7PEA - chains B and D of the 8 polymer chains in the assembly; structure by electron microscopy, 4.07 A resolution (low resolution: residue-level contacts below are approximate; hydrogen-bond / salt-bridge calls are withheld).

# Chain B
Molecule: Serine/threonine-protein kinase mTOR
Organism: Homo sapiens
Notes: EC 2.7.11.1
UniProtKB: P42345 (MTOR_HUMAN); numbering as in UniProt; present here: 1-16, 31-36, 54-355, 381-2549
Chain sequence (2549 residues; each row starts with the number of its first residue; X marks 56 residues of unknown identity (built as UNK)):
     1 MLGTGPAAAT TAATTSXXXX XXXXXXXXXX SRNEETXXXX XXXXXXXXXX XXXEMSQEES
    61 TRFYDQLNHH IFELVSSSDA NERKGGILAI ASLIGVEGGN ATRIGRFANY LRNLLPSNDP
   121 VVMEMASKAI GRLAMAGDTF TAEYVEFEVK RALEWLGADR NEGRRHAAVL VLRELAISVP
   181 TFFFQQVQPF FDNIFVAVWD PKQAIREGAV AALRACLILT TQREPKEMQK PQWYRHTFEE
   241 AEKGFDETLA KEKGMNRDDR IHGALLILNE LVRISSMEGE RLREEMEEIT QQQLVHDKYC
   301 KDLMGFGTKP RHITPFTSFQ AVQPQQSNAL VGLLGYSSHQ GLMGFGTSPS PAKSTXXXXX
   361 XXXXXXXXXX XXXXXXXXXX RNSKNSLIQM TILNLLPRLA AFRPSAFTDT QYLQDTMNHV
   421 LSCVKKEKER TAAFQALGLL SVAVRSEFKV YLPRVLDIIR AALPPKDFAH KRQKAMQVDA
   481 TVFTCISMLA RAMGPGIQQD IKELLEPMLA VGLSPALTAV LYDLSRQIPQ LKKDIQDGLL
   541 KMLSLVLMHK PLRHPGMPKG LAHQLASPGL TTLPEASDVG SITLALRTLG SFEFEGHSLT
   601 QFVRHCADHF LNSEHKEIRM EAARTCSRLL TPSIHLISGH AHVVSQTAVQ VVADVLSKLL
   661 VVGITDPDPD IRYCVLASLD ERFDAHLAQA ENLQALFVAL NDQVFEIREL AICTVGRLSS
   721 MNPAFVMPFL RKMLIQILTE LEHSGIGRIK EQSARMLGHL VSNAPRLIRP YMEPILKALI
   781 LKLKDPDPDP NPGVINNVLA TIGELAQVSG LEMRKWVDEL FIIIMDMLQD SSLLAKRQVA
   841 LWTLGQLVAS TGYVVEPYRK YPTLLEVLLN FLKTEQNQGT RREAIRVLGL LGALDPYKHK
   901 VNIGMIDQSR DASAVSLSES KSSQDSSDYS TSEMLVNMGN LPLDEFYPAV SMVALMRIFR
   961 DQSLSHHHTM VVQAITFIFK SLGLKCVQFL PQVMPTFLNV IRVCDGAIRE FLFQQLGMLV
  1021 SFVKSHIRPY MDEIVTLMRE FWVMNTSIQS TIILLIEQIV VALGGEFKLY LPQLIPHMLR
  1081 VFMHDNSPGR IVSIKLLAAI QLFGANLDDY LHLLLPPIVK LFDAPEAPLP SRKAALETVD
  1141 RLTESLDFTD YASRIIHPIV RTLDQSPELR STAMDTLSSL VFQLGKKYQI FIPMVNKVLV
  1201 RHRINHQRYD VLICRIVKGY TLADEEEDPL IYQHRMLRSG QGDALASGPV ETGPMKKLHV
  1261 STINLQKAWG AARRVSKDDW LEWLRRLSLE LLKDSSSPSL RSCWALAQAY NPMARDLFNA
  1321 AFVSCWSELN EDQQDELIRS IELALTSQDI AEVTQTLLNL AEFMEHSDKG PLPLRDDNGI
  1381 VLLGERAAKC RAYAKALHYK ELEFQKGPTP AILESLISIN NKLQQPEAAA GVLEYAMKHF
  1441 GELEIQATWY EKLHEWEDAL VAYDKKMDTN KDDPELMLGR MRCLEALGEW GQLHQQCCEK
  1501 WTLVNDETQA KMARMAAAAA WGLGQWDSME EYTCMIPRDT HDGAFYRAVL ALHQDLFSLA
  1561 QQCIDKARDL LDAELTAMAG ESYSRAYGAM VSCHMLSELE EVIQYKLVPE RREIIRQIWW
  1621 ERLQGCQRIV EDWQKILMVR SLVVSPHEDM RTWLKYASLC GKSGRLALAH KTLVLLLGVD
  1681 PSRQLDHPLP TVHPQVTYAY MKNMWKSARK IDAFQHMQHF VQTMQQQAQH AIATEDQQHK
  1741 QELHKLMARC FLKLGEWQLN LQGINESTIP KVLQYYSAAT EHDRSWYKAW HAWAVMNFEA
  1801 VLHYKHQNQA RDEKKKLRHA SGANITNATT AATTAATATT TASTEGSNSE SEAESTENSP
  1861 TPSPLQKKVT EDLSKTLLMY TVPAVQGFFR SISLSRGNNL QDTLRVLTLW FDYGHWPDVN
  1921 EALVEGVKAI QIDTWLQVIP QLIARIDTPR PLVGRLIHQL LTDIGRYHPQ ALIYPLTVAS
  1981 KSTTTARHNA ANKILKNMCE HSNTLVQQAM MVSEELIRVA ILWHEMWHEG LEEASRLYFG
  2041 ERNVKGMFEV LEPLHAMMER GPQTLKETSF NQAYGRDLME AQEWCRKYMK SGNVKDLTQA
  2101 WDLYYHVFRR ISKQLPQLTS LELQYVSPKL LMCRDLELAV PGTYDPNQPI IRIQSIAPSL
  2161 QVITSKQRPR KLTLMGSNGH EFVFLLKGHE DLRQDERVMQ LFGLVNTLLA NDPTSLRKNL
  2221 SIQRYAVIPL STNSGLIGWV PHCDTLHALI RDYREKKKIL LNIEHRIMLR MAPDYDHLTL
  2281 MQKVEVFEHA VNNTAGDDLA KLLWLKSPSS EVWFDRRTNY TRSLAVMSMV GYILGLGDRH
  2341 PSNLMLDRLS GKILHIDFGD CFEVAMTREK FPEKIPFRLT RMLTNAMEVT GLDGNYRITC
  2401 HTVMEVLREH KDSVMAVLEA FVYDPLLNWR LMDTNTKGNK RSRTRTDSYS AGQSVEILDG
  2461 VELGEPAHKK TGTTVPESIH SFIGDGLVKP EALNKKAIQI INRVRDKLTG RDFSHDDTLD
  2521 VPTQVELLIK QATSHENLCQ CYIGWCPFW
Unresolved in the structure: 1-16, 31-36, 54-59, 75-81, 157-161, 224-232, 247-257, 290-303, 318-355, 381-385, 405-409, 467-477, 492-496, 550-577, 596-598, 634-643, 787-790, 904-932, 1223-1260, 1815-1866, 2437-2491
Residues lining bound ligands: inositol hexakisphosphate (IHP): Arg1628, Lys1655, Ser1658, Lys1662, Tyr1698, Lys1702, Lys1706, Arg1749, Lys1753, Trp1786, Lys1788
Swiss-Prot annotation at these positions:
  - modified residue: Met1 (N-acetylmethionine), Ser567 (Phosphoserine), Thr1162 (Phosphothreonine), Lys1218 (N6-acetyllysine), Ser1261 (Phosphoserine), Ser2159 (Phosphoserine), Thr2164 (Phosphothreonine), Thr2173 (Phosphothreonine), Thr2446 (Phosphothreonine), Ser2448 (Phosphoserine), Ser2478 (Phosphoserine), Ser2481 (Phosphoserine)
  - natural variant: Ala8 (A8S: In a lung large cell carcinoma sample), Met135 (M135T: In a metastatic melanoma sample), Arg624 (R624H: In FCORD2; uncertain significance), Asp1376 (D1376E: Found in a patient with focal epilepsy; uncertain significance), Tyr1450 (Y1450D: In FCORD2), Trp1456 (W1456G: In FCORD2), Ala1459 (A1459D: In FCORD2; A1459S: In FCORD2; uncertain significance), Leu1460 (L1460P: In FCORD2), Cys1483 (C1483R: In FCORD2), Trp1490 (W1490R: In SKS), Met1595 (M1595I: In SKS), Arg1709 (R1709H: In FCORD2; uncertain significance), 13 further natural variant entries in UniProt
  - region: Val2162 to Arg2168 (G-loop), Lys2258 to Gly2296 (Interaction with MLST8), Gly2335 to Asn2343 (Catalytic loop), His2355 to Thr2380 (Activation loop)
  - binding site (1D-myo-inositol hexakisphosphate): Lys1662, Lys1702, Arg1749
  - binding site (ATP): Ser2165, Gln2167, Leu2185, Lys2187, Glu2190, Tyr2225, Gly2238, Trp2239, Val2240, Thr2245, Met2345, Ile2356
  - binding site (Mg(2+)): Asn2343, Asp2357
  - cross-link: Lys2066 (Glycyl lysine isopeptide (Lys-Gly) (interchain with G-Cter in ubiquitin))
  - mutagenesis: Lys2066 (K2066R: Complete loss ubiquitination by the SCF(FBXO22) complex), Ser2159 (S2159A: Reduces mTORC1-associated S-2481 autophosphorylation; when associated with A-2164. Reduced activity of the mTORC1 complex; S2159D: Mimics phosphorylation ...), Thr2164 (T2164A: Reduces mTORC1-associated S-2481 autophosphorylation; when associated with A-2159; T2164E: Stronger phosphorylation of RPS6KB1; when associated with D-2159), Thr2173 (T2173A: Increased mTOR kinase activity), His2340 (H2340A: Barely detectable kinase activity), Asp2357 (D2357E: Kinase-dead mutant, loss of interaction with TM4SF5 and loss of lysosome membrane localization; when associated with I-2364), Val2364 (V2364I: Kinase-dead mutant, loss of interaction with TM4SF5 and loss of lysosome membrane localization; when associated with E-2357)

# Chain D
Molecule: Target of rapamycin complex subunit LST8
Organism: Homo sapiens
UniProtKB: Q9BVC4 (LST8_HUMAN); numbering as in UniProt (aligned over 1-326)
Chain sequence (326 residues; each row starts with the number of its first residue):
     1 MNTSPGTVGS DPVILATAGY DHTVRFWQAH SGICTRTVQH QDSQVNALEV TPDRSMIAAA
    61 GYQHIRMYDL NSNNPNPIIS YDGVNKNIAS VGFHEDGRWM YTGGEDCTAR IWDLRSRNLQ
   121 CQRIFQVNAP INCVCLHPNQ AELIVGDQSG AIHIWDLKTD HNEQLIPEPE VSITSAHIDP
   181 DASYMAAVNS TGNCYVWNLT GGIGDEVTQL IPKTKIPAHT RYALQCRFSP DSTLLATCSA
   241 DQTCKIWRTS NFSLMTELSI KSGNPGESSR GWMWGCAFSG DSQYIVTASS DNLARLWCVE
   301 TGEIKREYGG HQKAVVCLAF NDSVLG
Unresolved in the structure: 1-7, 325-326

# Chain B / chain D interface
Pairs across the interface - 29 pairs, chain B then chain D:
  Arg2270(B) with Lys313(D)
  Met2271(B) with Lys313(D)
  Ala2272(B) with Tyr20(D)
  Asp2274(B) with Tyr20(D); His22(D); Gln44(D)
  His2277(B) with Gln44(D); Asn87(D)
  Leu2278(B) with Tyr20(D); Gln44(D)
  Thr2279(B) with Asn46(D)
  Met2281(B) with Leu224(D); Trp272(D)
  Gln2282(B) with Tyr20(D); Gln44(D); Asn46(D); Trp274(D); Val316(D)
  Val2284(B) with Trp272(D)
  Glu2285(B) with Trp272(D); Trp274(D); Ser290(D)
  Glu2288(B) with Arg221(D); Tyr222(D); Trp272(D)
  His2289(B) with Ser269(D)
  Asn2292(B) with Ser269(D)
  Glu2536(B) with Ser190(D); Tyr222(D)
Interface residues without a listed pair, chain B (20 interface residues in all): Pro2273, Leu2280, Asn2293, His2535, Gln2540
Interface residues without a listed pair, chain D (22 interface residues in all): Asp42, Ser43, Tyr62, Glu105, Gln148, Ser268, Gly271

# Summary
20 residues of chain B and 22 residues of chain D are in contact. Ligands of chain B: inositol
hexakisphosphate. From UniProt: 3 residues binding 1D-myo-inositol hexakisphosphate, 12 ATP-binding residues,
Mg2+-binding residues Asn2343(B) and Asp2357(B) and 7 mutagenesis sites on chain B.
Here chain B is Serine/threonine-protein kinase mTOR and chain D is Target of rapamycin complex subunit LST8,
both from Homo sapiens. Entry 7PEA (cryo-EM structure of DEPTOR bound to human mTOR complex 1, overall
refinement) was determined by electron microscopy (same publication as 7PE7, 7PE8, 7PE9, 7PEB and 7PEC).
